1AW2 - chains A and B; structure by X-ray diffraction, 2.65 A resolution.

== Chain A (and B) ==
Protein: Triosephosphate isomerase
From: Moritella marina
Notes: EC 5.3.1.1; chain B of this document is another copy of the same molecule, construct and numbering; everything in this record applies to it too
UniProt: P50921 (TPIS_VIBMA); residue numbers follow UniProt; this construct covers 1-256
Sequence (256 residues; each row starts with the number of its first residue):
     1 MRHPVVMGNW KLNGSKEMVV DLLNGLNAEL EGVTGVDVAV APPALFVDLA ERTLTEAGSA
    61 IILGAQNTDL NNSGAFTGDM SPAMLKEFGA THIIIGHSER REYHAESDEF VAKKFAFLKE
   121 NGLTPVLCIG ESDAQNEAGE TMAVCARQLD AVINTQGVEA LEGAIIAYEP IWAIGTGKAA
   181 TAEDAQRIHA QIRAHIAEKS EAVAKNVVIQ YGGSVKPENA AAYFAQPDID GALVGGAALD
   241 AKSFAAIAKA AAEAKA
Unresolved in the structure: 1 (chain B: 1, 256)
Swiss-Prot annotation at these positions:
  - active site: His97 (Electrophile), Glu169 (Proton acceptor)
  - binding site (substrate): Asn9 to Lys11, Gly175, Ser214, Gly235, Gly236
  - mutagenesis: Ala238 (A238S: Reduces catalytic efficiency and affinity, but increases thermal stability)

== Interface between chain A and chain B ==
Residue-residue contacts - 78 pairs, chain A then chain B:
  Asn9(A) with Thr77(B), hydrogen bond
  Lys11(A) with Gly74(B); Ala75(B); Thr77(B)
  Leu12(A) with Asn71(B); Asn72(B); Ser73(B); Gly74(B), hydrogen bond (backbone-backbone); Asp79(B); Ser81(B); Met84(B)
  Asn13(A) with Met84(B)
  Gly14(A) with Met84(B)
  Ser15(A) with Glu87(B), hydrogen bond
  Lys16(A) with Glu51(B), salt bridge; Glu87(B), hydrogen bond (backbone-side chain); Phe88(B)
  Glu17(A) with Glu87(B)
  Ala44(A) with Leu45(B)
  Leu45(A) with Ala44(B); Met84(B), hydrophobic; Leu85(B); Phe88(B)
  Phe46(A) with Met84(B), hydrophobic; Glu87(B); Phe88(B), hydrophobic
  Val47(A) with Leu45(B), hydrophobic
  Asp48(A) with Arg52(B), salt bridge
  Glu51(A) with Lys16(B), salt bridge
  Arg52(A) with Asp48(B), salt bridge; Arg52(B)
  Gln66(A) with Thr77(B); Gly78(B)
  Asp69(A) with His104(B)
  Asn71(A) with Leu12(B)
  Ser73(A) with Leu12(B)
  Gly74(A) with Lys11(B); Leu12(B), hydrogen bond (backbone-backbone); Asn13(B)
  Ala75(A) with Lys11(B); Glu99(B)
  Phe76(A) with Leu12(B), hydrophobic; Glu99(B), hydrogen bond (backbone-side chain); Tyr103(B), hydrophobic
  Thr77(A) with Asn9(B), hydrogen bond; Lys11(B); Gln66(B); His97(B); Glu99(B), hydrogen bond (backbone-side chain); Arg100(B)
  Gly78(A) with Gln66(B), hydrogen bond (backbone-side chain); Arg100(B), hydrogen bond (backbone-side chain)
  Asp79(A) with Leu12(B); Arg100(B), salt bridge; His104(B), salt bridge
  Met84(A) with Leu12(B); Asn13(B); Gly14(B); Pro43(B), hydrophobic; Leu45(B), hydrophobic; Phe46(B), hydrophobic
  Leu85(A) with Leu45(B)
  Glu87(A) with Ser15(B); Lys16(B), hydrogen bond (side chain-backbone); Phe46(B)
  Phe88(A) with Leu45(B); Phe46(B), hydrophobic
  His97(A) with Thr77(B)
  Glu99(A) with Ala75(B); Phe76(B); Thr77(B), hydrogen bond (side chain-backbone)
  Arg100(A) with Thr77(B), hydrogen bond (side chain-backbone); Gly78(B); Asp79(B), salt bridge
  Tyr103(A) with Ala75(B); Phe76(B), hydrophobic
  His104(A) with Asp69(B); Asp79(B), salt bridge
Other interface residues (no listed pair), chain A (40 interface residues in all): Pro43, Leu49, Asn67, Asn72, Met80, Ser81
Other interface residues (no listed pair), chain B (39 interface residues in all): Val47, Leu49, Met80, Ile94

== Summary ==
40 residues of chain A and 39 residues of chain B are in contact, with 13 hydrogen bonds and 8 salt bridges.
Polar contacts include Lys16(A)-Glu51(B), Asp48(A)-Arg52(B) and Asp79(A)-Arg100(B).
Both chains are Triosephosphate isomerase (Moritella marina). Entry 1AW2 (Triosephosphate isomerase of vibrio
marinus) was determined by X-ray diffraction together with 1AW1 from the same study.
